6ND4 - chains 0 and H of the 30 polymer chains in the assembly; structure by electron microscopy, 4.30 A resolution (low resolution: residue-level contacts below are approximate; hydrogen-bond / salt-bridge calls are withheld).

== Chain 0 ==
Molecule: 5'ETS rRNA
Organism: Saccharomyces cerevisiae BY4741
Sequence (700 nucleotides; each row starts with the number of its first residue; note: 4 numbers in that range are skipped by the numbering (no residue carries them; nothing is unmodelled there)):
     1 AUGCGAAAGC AGUUGAAGAC AAGUNNNNNN NNNNNNNNNN NNNNNNNNNN NNNNNGCUUG
    61 UCGUUCGUUA UGUUUUUGUA AAUGGCCUCG UCAAACGGUG GAGAGAGUCG CUAGGUGAUC
   121 GUCAGAUCUG CCUAGUCUCU AUACAGCGUG UUUAAUUGAC AUGGGUUGAU GCGUAUUGAG
   181 AGAUACAAUU UGGGAAGAAA UUCCCAGAGU GUGUUUCUUU UGCGUUUAAC CUGAACAGUC
   241 UCAUCGUGGG CAUCUUGCGA UUCCAUUGGU GAGCAGCGAA GGAUUUGGUG GAUUACUAGC
   301 UAAUAGCAAU CUAUUUCAAA GAAUUCAAAC UUGGGGGAAU GCCUUGUUGA AUAGCCGGUC
   361 GCAAGACUGU GAUUCUUCAA GUGUAACCUC CUCUCAAAUC AGCGAUAUCA AACGUACCAU
   421 UCCGUGAAAC ACCGGGGUAU CUGUUUGGUG GAACCUGAUU AGAGGAAACU CAAAGAGUGC
   481 UAUGGUAUGG UGACGGAGUG CGCUGGUCAA GAGUGUAAAA GCUUUUUGAA CAGAGAGCAU
   541 UUCCGGCAGC AGAGAGACCU GAAAAAGCAA UUUUUCUGGA AUUUCAGCUG UU
   594 NNNN
   601 NNNNNNAUAA GUAUCUUCUA GCAAGAGGGA AUAGGUGGGA AAAAAAAAAA GAGAUUUCGG
   661 UUUCUUUCUU UUUUACUGCU UGUUGCUUCU UCUUUUAAGA UAGU
Not modelled in the structure: 1-14, 25-55, 70-80, 186-211, 257-262, 353-371, 403-454, 486-493, 545, 556-581, 607-704

== Chain H ==
Name: Utp17
Organism: Saccharomyces cerevisiae BY4741
Amino-acid sequence (853 residues; row label = number of the first residue in the row; note: 43 numbers in that range are skipped by the numbering (no residue carries them; nothing is unmodelled there); X marks 14 residues of unknown identity (built as UNK)):
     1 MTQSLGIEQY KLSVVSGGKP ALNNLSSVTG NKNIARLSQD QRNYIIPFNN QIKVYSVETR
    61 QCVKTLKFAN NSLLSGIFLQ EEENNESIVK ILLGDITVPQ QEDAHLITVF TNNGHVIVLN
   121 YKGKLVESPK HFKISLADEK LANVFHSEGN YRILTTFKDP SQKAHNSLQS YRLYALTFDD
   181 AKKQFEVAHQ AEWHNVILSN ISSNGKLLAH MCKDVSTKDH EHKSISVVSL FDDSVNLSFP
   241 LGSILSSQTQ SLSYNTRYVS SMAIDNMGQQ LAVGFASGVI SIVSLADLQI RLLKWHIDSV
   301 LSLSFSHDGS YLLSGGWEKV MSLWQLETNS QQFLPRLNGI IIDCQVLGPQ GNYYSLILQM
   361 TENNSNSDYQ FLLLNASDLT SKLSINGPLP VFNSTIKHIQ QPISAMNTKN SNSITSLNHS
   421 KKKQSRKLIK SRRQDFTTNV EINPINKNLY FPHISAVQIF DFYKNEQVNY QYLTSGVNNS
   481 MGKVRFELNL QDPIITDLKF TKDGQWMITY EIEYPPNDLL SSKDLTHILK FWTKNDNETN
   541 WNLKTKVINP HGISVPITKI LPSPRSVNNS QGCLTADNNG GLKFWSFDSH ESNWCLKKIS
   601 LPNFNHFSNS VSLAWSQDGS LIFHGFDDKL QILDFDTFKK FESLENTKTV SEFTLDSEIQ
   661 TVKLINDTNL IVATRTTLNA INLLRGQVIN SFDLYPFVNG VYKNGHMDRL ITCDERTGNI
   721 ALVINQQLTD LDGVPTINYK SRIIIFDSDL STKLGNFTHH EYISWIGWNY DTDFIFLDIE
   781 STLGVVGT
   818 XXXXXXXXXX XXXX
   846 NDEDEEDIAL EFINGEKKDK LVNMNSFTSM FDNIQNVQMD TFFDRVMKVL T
Not modelled in the structure: 1-8, 102-103, 160-165, 731-733

== How chain 0 and chain H interact ==
Pairs across the interface (20):
  G63(0) - Ile197(H)
  G63(0) - Val259(H)
  U64(0) - Asn166(H)
  U64(0) - Ser167(H)
  U65(0) - Ser167(H)
  A81(0) - Ser253(H)
  A82(0) - Thr256(H)
  A82(0) - Phe275(H)
  A82(0) - Ser277(H)
  A82(0) - Val279(H)
  G84(0) - Lys294(H)
  G84(0) - Trp295(H)
  G84(0) - His296(H)
  G85(0) - Gly482(H)
  C86(0) - Glu318(H)
  C86(0) - Pro335(H)
  C86(0) - Met481(H)
  C86(0) - Gly482(H)
  C87(0) - Phe333(H)
  C87(0) - Pro335(H)
Interface residues without a listed pair, chain 0 (11 interface residues in all): C62, U83
Interface residues without a listed pair, chain H (22 interface residues in all): Thr249, Tyr254, Asn255, Lys319, Lys483

== Summary ==
Chain 0 and chain H form an interface of 11 and 22 residues respectively.
Chain 0 is 5'ETS rRNA and chain H is Utp17, both from Saccharomyces cerevisiae BY4741; the structure,
Conformational switches control early maturation of the eukaryotic small ribosomal subunit, was determined by
electron microscopy.
